PDB entry 6NMI | electron microscopy, 3.70 A resolution | chains D and G of the 8 polymer chains in the assembly

# Chain D
Name: General transcription factor IIH subunit 4,  p52
Organism: Homo sapiens
Reference sequence: Q92759 (TF2H4_HUMAN); numbering as in UniProt (aligned over 1-462)
Amino-acid sequence (462 residues; numbered 1 to 462; the number before each row is that of its first residue):
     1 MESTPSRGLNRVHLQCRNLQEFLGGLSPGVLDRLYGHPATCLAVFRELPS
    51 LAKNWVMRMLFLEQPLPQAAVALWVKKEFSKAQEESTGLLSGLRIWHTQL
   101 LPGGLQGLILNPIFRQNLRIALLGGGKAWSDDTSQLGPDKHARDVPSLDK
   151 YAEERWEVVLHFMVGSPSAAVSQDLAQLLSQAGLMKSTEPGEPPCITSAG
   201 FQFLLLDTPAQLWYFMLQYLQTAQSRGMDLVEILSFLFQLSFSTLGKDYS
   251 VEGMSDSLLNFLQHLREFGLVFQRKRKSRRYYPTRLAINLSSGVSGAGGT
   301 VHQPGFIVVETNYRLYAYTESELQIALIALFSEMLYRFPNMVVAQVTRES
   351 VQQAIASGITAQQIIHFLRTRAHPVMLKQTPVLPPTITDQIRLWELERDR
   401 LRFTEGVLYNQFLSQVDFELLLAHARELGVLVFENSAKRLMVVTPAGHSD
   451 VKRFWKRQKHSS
Unresolved in the structure: 1-6, 459-462

# Chain G
Name: General transcription factor IIH subunit 5, p8
Organism: Homo sapiens
Reference sequence: Q6ZYL4 (TF2H5_HUMAN); residue numbers follow UniProt; this construct covers 1-71
Amino-acid sequence (71 residues; numbered 1 to 71; the number before each row is that of its first residue):
     1 MVNVLKGVLIECDPAMKQFLLYLDESNALGKKFIIQDIDDTHVFVIAELV
    51 NVLQERVGELMDQNAFSLTQK
Unresolved in the structure: 1, 68-71
Curated features (UniProtKB/Swiss-Prot):
  - modified residue: Thr-69 (Phosphothreonine)

# Chain D / chain G interface
Pairs across the interface (38):
  Arg-7(D) / Asn-51(G)
  Gly-8(D) / Asn-51(G)
  Arg-400(D) / Glu-11(G)
  Arg-400(D) / Asp-13(G)  salt bridge
  Arg-400(D) / Met-16(G)
  Leu-401(D) / Ile-10(G)  hydrophobic
  Leu-401(D) / Glu-11(G)
  Leu-401(D) / Met-16(G)  hydrophobic
  Arg-402(D) / Glu-11(G)  hydrogen bond (backbone-backbone)
  Phe-403(D) / Ile-10(G)  hydrophobic
  Phe-403(D) / Val-50(G)  hydrophobic
  Phe-403(D) / Gln-54(G)
  Thr-404(D) / Val-8(G)
  Thr-404(D) / Leu-9(G)  hydrogen bond (backbone-backbone)
  Gly-406(D) / Lys-6(G)
  Gly-406(D) / Gly-7(G)  hydrogen bond (backbone-backbone)
  Val-407(D) / Val-4(G)  hydrophobic
  Val-407(D) / Leu-5(G)
  Val-407(D) / Lys-6(G)
  Leu-408(D) / Asn-3(G)
  Leu-408(D) / Val-4(G)
  Leu-408(D) / Leu-5(G)  hydrogen bond (backbone-backbone)
  Leu-408(D) / Gln-36(G)
  Leu-408(D) / Phe-44(G)  hydrophobic
  Tyr-409(D) / Val-4(G)  hydrophobic
  Asn-410(D) / Val-2(G)
  Asn-410(D) / Asn-3(G)
  Asn-410(D) / Gln-36(G)
  Gln-411(D) / Val-2(G)
  Phe-412(D) / Val-2(G)  hydrophobic
  Phe-433(D) / Ile-38(G)  hydrophobic
  Phe-433(D) / Asp-39(G)
  Phe-433(D) / His-42(G)
  Leu-440(D) / Gln-36(G)
  Leu-440(D) / Ile-38(G)  hydrophobic
  Val-442(D) / Ile-38(G)  hydrophobic
  Val-442(D) / Phe-44(G)  hydrophobic
  His-448(D) / Val-4(G)
Interface residues without a listed pair, chain D (22 interface residues in all): Arg-398, Glu-405, Val-432, Pro-445
Interface residues without a listed pair, chain G (25 interface residues in all): Cys-12, Asp-37, Leu-53, Gly-58, Met-61

# Overview
Chain D and chain G form an interface of 22 and 25 residues respectively; the contacts include 4 hydrogen
bonds and 1 salt bridge. Polar contacts include Arg-400(D)/Asp-13(G), Arg-402(D)/Glu-11(G) and
Thr-404(D)/Leu-9(G).
Here chain D is General transcription factor IIH subunit 4,  p52 and chain G is General transcription factor
IIH subunit 5, p8, both from Homo sapiens. Entry 6NMI (Cryo-EM structure of the human TFIIH core complex) was
determined by electron microscopy.
